PDB entry 3NTD | X-ray diffraction, 1.99 A resolution | chains A and B

Chain A (and B):
Protein: FAD-dependent pyridine nucleotide-disulphide oxidoreductase
From: Shewanella loihica
Notes: EC 1.8.1.14; chain B of this document is another copy of the same molecule, construct and numbering; everything in this record applies to it too
Reference sequence: A3QAV3 (A3QAV3_SHELP); numbering as in UniProt (aligned over 1-565)
Amino-acid sequence (565 residues; row label = number of the first residue in the row):
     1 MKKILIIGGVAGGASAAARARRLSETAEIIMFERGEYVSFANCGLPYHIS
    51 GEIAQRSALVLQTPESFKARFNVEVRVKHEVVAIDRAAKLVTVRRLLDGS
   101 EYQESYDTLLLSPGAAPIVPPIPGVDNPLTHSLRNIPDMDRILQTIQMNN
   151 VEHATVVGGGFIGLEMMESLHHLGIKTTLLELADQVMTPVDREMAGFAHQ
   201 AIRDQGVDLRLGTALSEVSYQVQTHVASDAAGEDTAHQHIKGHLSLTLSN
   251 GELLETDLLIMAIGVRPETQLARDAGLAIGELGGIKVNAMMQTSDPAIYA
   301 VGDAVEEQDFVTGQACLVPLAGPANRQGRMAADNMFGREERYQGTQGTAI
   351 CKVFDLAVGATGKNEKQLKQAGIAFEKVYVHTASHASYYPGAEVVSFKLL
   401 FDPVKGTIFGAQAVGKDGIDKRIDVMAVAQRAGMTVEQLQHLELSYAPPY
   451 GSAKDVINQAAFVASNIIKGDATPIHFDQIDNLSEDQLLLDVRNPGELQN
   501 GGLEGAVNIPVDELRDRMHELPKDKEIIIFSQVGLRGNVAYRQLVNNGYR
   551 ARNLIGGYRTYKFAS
Sequence notes: engineered mutation S531 (Cys in A3QAV3)
Small-molecule neighbours:
  - coenzyme A (COA), molecule 1: V10, A11, A14, S15, A18, R19, R22, S39, F40, A41, N42, C43, L61, Q62, F67, F71, A321, N325, R329
  - coenzyme A (COA), molecule 2: Y379, V380, Y388, Y446, K454, Q459, F462, V463, N466, V533, G534, L535, N538, N553
  - FAD (flavin-adenine dinucleotide), molecule 1: I7, G8, G9, V10, A11, G12, G13, F32, E33, R34, F40, N42, C43, P46, H79, E80, V81, S112, P113, G114, L133, R134, F161, I162, E165, L271, V301, G302, D303, A304, P319, L320, A321, G322, A324
  - FAD, molecule 2: Y446, A447, P448

Interface between chain A and chain B:
Contacting residue pairs - 151 pairs, chain A then chain B:
  R21(A) - R515(B)
  R21(A) - N546(B)
  R22(A) - N538(B)
  R22(A) - R542(B)  hydrogen bond (backbone-side chain)
  R22(A) - N546(B)  hydrogen bond (backbone-side chain)
  L23(A) - N546(B)
  S24(A) - N546(B)
  E25(A) - R515(B)  salt bridge
  E25(A) - Q543(B)
  E25(A) - N546(B)
  E25(A) - N547(B)
  A41(A) - Y388(B)  hydrophobic
  C43(A) - Y388(B)
  C43(A) - Y446(B)  hydrogen bond
  C43(A) - P448(B)  hydrophobic
  G44(A) - Y388(B)
  Y47(A) - Y389(B)  hydrophobic
  Y47(A) - P449(B)
  E52(A) - P390(B)
  I53(A) - Y388(B)
  A58(A) - Y388(B)
  A69(A) - D512(B)
  A69(A) - R515(B)  hydrogen bond (backbone-side chain)
  R70(A) - D512(B)  salt bridge
  R70(A) - R515(B)  hydrogen bond (backbone-side chain)
  R70(A) - V539(B)
  R70(A) - Q543(B)  hydrogen bond (backbone-side chain)
  F71(A) - R515(B)
  F71(A) - V539(B)  hydrophobic
  N72(A) - R515(B)
  A321(A) - Y446(B)  hydrophobic
  G322(A) - A453(B)
  N325(A) - A453(B)
  N325(A) - K454(B)
  R326(A) - Q440(B)
  R326(A) - H441(B)
  R326(A) - L442(B)
  R326(A) - E443(B)
  R326(A) - N458(B)
  R329(A) - F462(B)
  R329(A) - N466(B)
  R338(A) - D471(B)  salt bridge
  Q343(A) - H441(B)
  G344(A) - E443(B)
  T345(A) - E443(B)
  Q346(A) - E443(B)  hydrogen bond (backbone-side chain)
  G347(A) - E443(B)  hydrogen bond (backbone-side chain)
  T348(A) - E443(B)  hydrogen bond (side chain-backbone)
  T348(A) - L444(B)
  T348(A) - S445(B)
  A349(A) - S445(B)
  I350(A) - S445(B)
  I350(A) - Y446(B)
  I350(A) - A447(B)
  I350(A) - Y450(B)  hydrophobic
  K352(A) - Y450(B)
  L356(A) - Y450(B)
  A357(A) - Y450(B)
  Y388(A) - A41(B)  hydrophobic
  Y388(A) - C43(B)
  Y388(A) - G44(B)
  Y388(A) - I53(B)
  Y388(A) - A58(B)
  Y389(A) - Y47(B)  hydrophobic
  P390(A) - E52(B)
  D420(A) - K421(B)  salt bridge
  D420(A) - Y450(B)
  K421(A) - D420(B)  salt bridge
  K421(A) - K421(B)
  K421(A) - D424(B)
  I423(A) - S445(B)
  D424(A) - K421(B)  salt bridge
  D424(A) - V425(B)
  D424(A) - L444(B)
  D424(A) - S445(B)  hydrogen bond (side chain-backbone)
  V425(A) - D424(B)
  V425(A) - V428(B)  hydrophobic
  A427(A) - E443(B)
  V428(A) - V425(B)  hydrophobic
  V428(A) - V428(B)  hydrophobic
  V428(A) - A429(B)
  V428(A) - M434(B)  hydrophobic
  V428(A) - L442(B)  hydrophobic
  V428(A) - L444(B)  hydrophobic
  A429(A) - V428(B)
  R431(A) - H441(B)  hydrogen bond (side chain-backbone)
  R431(A) - E443(B)  salt bridge
  A432(A) - A432(B)  hydrophobic
  A432(A) - M434(B)  hydrophobic
  M434(A) - V428(B)  hydrophobic
  M434(A) - A432(B)  hydrophobic
  Q440(A) - R326(B)
  H441(A) - R326(B)
  H441(A) - Q343(B)  hydrogen bond
  H441(A) - R431(B)  hydrogen bond (backbone-side chain)
  L442(A) - R326(B)
  L442(A) - V428(B)  hydrophobic
  E443(A) - R326(B)
  E443(A) - T345(B)
  E443(A) - Q346(B)  hydrogen bond (side chain-backbone)
  E443(A) - G347(B)  hydrogen bond (side chain-backbone)
  E443(A) - T348(B)  hydrogen bond (backbone-side chain)
  E443(A) - A427(B)
  E443(A) - R431(B)  salt bridge
  L444(A) - T348(B)
  L444(A) - D424(B)
  L444(A) - V428(B)  hydrophobic
  S445(A) - T348(B)
  S445(A) - I350(B)
  S445(A) - I423(B)
  S445(A) - D424(B)  hydrogen bond
  Y446(A) - C43(B)  hydrophobic
  Y446(A) - A321(B)  hydrophobic
  Y446(A) - I350(B)
  A447(A) - I350(B)
  P448(A) - C43(B)  hydrophobic
  P449(A) - K352(B)
  Y450(A) - I350(B)  hydrophobic
  Y450(A) - K352(B)
  Y450(A) - L356(B)
  Y450(A) - A357(B)
  Y450(A) - D420(B)
  A453(A) - G322(B)
  A453(A) - N325(B)
  K454(A) - N325(B)
  N458(A) - R326(B)
  F462(A) - R326(B)
  F462(A) - R329(B)
  N466(A) - R329(B)  hydrogen bond
  D471(A) - R338(B)  salt bridge
  V511(A) - R70(B)
  D512(A) - A69(B)
  D512(A) - R70(B)  salt bridge
  R515(A) - R21(B)
  R515(A) - E25(B)  salt bridge
  R515(A) - A69(B)  hydrogen bond (side chain-backbone)
  R515(A) - R70(B)  hydrogen bond (side chain-backbone)
  R515(A) - F71(B)
  R515(A) - N72(B)
  R536(A) - R70(B)
  N538(A) - R22(B)
  V539(A) - F71(B)  hydrophobic
  R542(A) - R22(B)  hydrogen bond (side chain-backbone)
  Q543(A) - E25(B)
  Q543(A) - R70(B)
  N546(A) - R21(B)
  N546(A) - R22(B)
  N546(A) - L23(B)
  N546(A) - S24(B)
  N546(A) - E25(B)
  N547(A) - E25(B)
Other interface residues (no listed pair), chain A (82 interface residues in all): R19, K68, P323, M330, R341, C351, K469, L535
Other interface residues (no listed pair), chain B (81 interface residues in all): R19, K68, P323, M330, E340, R341, G344, C351, K469, V511, R536

Overview:
82 residues of chain A face 81 of chain B across their interface, with 21 hydrogen bonds and 11 salt bridges.
Among the polar pairs are E25(A)-R515(B), R70(A)-D512(B) and R338(A)-D471(B). Ligands of chain A: coenzyme A
and flavin-adenine dinucleotide.
Both chains are FAD-dependent pyridine nucleotide-disulphide oxidoreductase (Shewanella loihica). Entry 3NTD
(Structure of the Shewanella loihica PV-4 NADH-dependent persulfide reductase C531S Mutant) was determined by
X-ray diffraction together with 3NT6 and 3NTA from the same study.
